6OND - chains A and B; structure by X-ray diffraction, 1.72 A resolution.

# Chain A (and B)
Name: Carbon monoxide dehydrogenase
Organism: Desulfovibrio vulgaris
Notes: EC 1.2.7.4; chain B of this document is another copy of the same molecule, construct and numbering; everything in this record applies to it too
UniProtKB: Q72A99 (Q72A99_DESVH); numbering as in UniProt (aligned over 2-629)
Amino-acid sequence (637 residues; numbered -7 to 629; the number before each row is that of its first residue; numbers below 1 keep their minus sign (Met-7 is residue -7)):
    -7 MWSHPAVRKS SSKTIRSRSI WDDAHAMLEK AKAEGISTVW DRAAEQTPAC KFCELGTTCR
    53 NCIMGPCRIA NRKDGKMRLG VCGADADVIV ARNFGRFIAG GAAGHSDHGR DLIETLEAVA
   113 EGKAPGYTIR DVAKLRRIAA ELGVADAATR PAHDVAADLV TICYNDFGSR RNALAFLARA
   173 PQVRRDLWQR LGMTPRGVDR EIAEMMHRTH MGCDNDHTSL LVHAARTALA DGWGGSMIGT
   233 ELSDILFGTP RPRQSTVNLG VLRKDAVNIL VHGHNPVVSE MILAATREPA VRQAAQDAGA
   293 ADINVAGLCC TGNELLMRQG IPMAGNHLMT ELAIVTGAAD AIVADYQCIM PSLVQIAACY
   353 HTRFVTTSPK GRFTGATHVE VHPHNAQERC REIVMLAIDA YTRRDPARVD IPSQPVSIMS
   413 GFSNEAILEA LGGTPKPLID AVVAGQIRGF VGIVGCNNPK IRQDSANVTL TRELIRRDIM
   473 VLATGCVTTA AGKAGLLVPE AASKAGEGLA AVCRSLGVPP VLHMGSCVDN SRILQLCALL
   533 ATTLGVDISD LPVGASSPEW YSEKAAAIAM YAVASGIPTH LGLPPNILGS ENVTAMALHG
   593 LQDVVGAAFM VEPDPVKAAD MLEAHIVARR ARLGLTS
Unresolved in the structure: -7 to 3
Construct notes: expression tag (-7 to 1)
Bound ions: 2Fe-2S cluster Fe: Cys42, Cys45 (shared with Cys42(B), Cys45(B) of chain B); 4Fe-4S cluster Fe: Cys51, Cys54, Cys59, Cys74; fe(4)-ni(1)-S(4) cluster Fe: His266, Cys302, Cys340, Cys448, Cys478; Fe ion: Cys519 (together with fe(4)-ni(1)-S(4) cluster)
Residues lining bound ligands:
  - 2Fe-2S cluster (FES): Cys42, Phe44, Cys45, Thr50, Arg60
  - 4Fe-4S cluster (SF4): Cys51, Arg52, Asn53, Cys54, Met56, Gly57, Pro58, Cys59, Gly72, Val73, Cys74, Ala76, Ile81, Arg84, Met203
  - fe(4)-ni(1)-S(4) cluster (XCC): His266, Cys301, Cys302, His319, Cys340, Gly447, Cys448, Gly477, Cys478, Cys519, Tyr553, Ser554, Lys556
What the authors report for this chain:
  - fe(4)-ni(1)-S(4) cluster coordination: His266, Cys302, Cys519
  - Fe ion coordination: Cys519

# Interface between chain A and chain B
Contacting residue pairs (202):
  Val31(A) - Val73(B)
  Arg34(A) - Gly72(B)  hydrogen bond (side chain-backbone)
  Arg34(A) - Val73(B)  hydrogen bond (side chain-backbone)
  Arg34(A) - Cys74(B)
  Arg34(A) - Gly75(B)
  Ala35(A) - Val73(B)  hydrophobic
  Glu37(A) - Lys68(B)
  Glu37(A) - Met69(B)  hydrogen bond (side chain-backbone)
  Gln38(A) - Cys59(B)
  Gln38(A) - Arg60(B)  hydrogen bond (side chain-backbone)
  Gln38(A) - Met69(B)
  Gln38(A) - Leu71(B)  hydrogen bond (side chain-backbone)
  Gln38(A) - Val73(B)
  Pro40(A) - Arg60(B)  hydrogen bond (backbone-side chain)
  Ala41(A) - Pro58(B)  hydrophobic
  Ala41(A) - Arg60(B)
  Cys42(A) - Arg60(B)
  Cys45(A) - Thr50(B)
  Cys45(A) - Arg52(B)
  Cys45(A) - Pro58(B)  hydrophobic
  Glu46(A) - Pro58(B)
  Thr50(A) - Cys45(B)
  Thr50(A) - Arg52(B)  hydrogen bond (backbone-side chain)
  Arg52(A) - Cys45(B)
  Arg52(A) - Thr50(B)  hydrogen bond (side chain-backbone)
  Arg52(A) - Arg52(B)
  Arg52(A) - Asn85(B)
  Arg52(A) - Phe89(B)
  Asn53(A) - Phe89(B)
  Asn53(A) - Glu555(B)
  Cys54(A) - Phe89(B)  hydrophobic
  Cys54(A) - Tyr553(B)
  Ile55(A) - Asn450(B)  hydrogen bond (backbone-side chain)
  Ile55(A) - Lys452(B)  hydrogen bond (backbone-side chain)
  Ile55(A) - Trp552(B)
  Ile55(A) - Tyr553(B)  hydrogen bond (backbone-backbone)
  Ile55(A) - Leu575(B)  hydrophobic
  Ile55(A) - Asn578(B)
  Met56(A) - Val31(B)  hydrophobic
  Met56(A) - His319(B)  hydrogen bond
  Met56(A) - Pro451(B)
  Met56(A) - Lys452(B)  hydrogen bond (backbone-side chain)
  Met56(A) - Tyr553(B)  hydrophobic
  Gly57(A) - Lys452(B)  hydrogen bond (backbone-side chain)
  Pro58(A) - Ala41(B)  hydrophobic
  Pro58(A) - Cys45(B)  hydrophobic
  Pro58(A) - Glu46(B)
  Cys59(A) - Gln38(B)
  Arg60(A) - Gln38(B)  hydrogen bond (backbone-side chain)
  Arg60(A) - Pro40(B)  hydrogen bond (side chain-backbone)
  Arg60(A) - Ala41(B)
  Arg60(A) - Cys42(B)
  Lys68(A) - Glu37(B)
  Met69(A) - Glu37(B)  hydrogen bond (backbone-side chain)
  Met69(A) - Gln38(B)
  Leu71(A) - Gln38(B)  hydrogen bond (backbone-side chain)
  Gly72(A) - Arg34(B)  hydrogen bond (backbone-side chain)
  Val73(A) - Val31(B)
  Val73(A) - Arg34(B)  hydrogen bond (backbone-side chain)
  Val73(A) - Ala35(B)  hydrophobic
  Val73(A) - Gln38(B)
  Cys74(A) - Arg34(B)
  Cys74(A) - Met342(B)
  Cys74(A) - Pro343(B)
  Cys74(A) - Ser344(B)
  Gly75(A) - Arg34(B)
  Gly75(A) - Pro343(B)
  Ala76(A) - Pro343(B)
  Asn85(A) - Arg52(B)
  Arg88(A) - Gly92(B)
  Arg88(A) - Met198(B)
  Arg88(A) - Glu555(B)  salt bridge
  Phe89(A) - Arg52(B)
  Phe89(A) - Asn53(B)
  Phe89(A) - Cys54(B)  hydrophobic
  Gly92(A) - Arg88(B)
  Gly92(A) - Met198(B)
  Gly92(A) - His202(B)
  Ala95(A) - Ala195(B)
  Ala95(A) - Met198(B)  hydrophobic
  Ala95(A) - His199(B)
  Gly96(A) - His199(B)
  Asp99(A) - Glu196(B)
  Asp99(A) - His199(B)  salt bridge
  Arg102(A) - Ser161(B)  hydrogen bond
  Arg102(A) - Arg192(B)
  Arg102(A) - Ala195(B)
  Glu106(A) - Arg192(B)  salt bridge
  Glu109(A) - Arg162(B)  salt bridge
  Val152(A) - Arg162(B)
  Thr153(A) - Arg162(B)  hydrogen bond
  Tyr156(A) - Ser161(B)
  Tyr156(A) - Arg162(B)
  Phe159(A) - Phe159(B)
  Phe159(A) - Gly160(B)
  Phe159(A) - Ser161(B)
  Gly160(A) - Phe159(B)
  Ser161(A) - Arg102(B)  hydrogen bond
  Ser161(A) - Tyr156(B)
  Ser161(A) - Phe159(B)
  Arg162(A) - Glu109(B)  salt bridge
  Arg162(A) - Val152(B)
  Arg162(A) - Thr153(B)  hydrogen bond
  Arg162(A) - Tyr156(B)
  Asp191(A) - Asp191(B)
  Asp191(A) - Arg192(B)
  Asp191(A) - Ala195(B)
  Arg192(A) - Arg102(B)
  Arg192(A) - Glu106(B)  salt bridge
  Arg192(A) - Asp191(B)
  Ala195(A) - Ala95(B)
  Ala195(A) - Asp191(B)
  Glu196(A) - Asp99(B)
  Met198(A) - Arg88(B)
  Met198(A) - Gly92(B)
  Met198(A) - Ala95(B)  hydrophobic
  Met198(A) - Met198(B)  hydrophobic
  His199(A) - Ala95(B)
  His199(A) - Gly96(B)
  His199(A) - Asp99(B)  salt bridge
  His199(A) - Tyr338(B)
  His199(A) - Gln339(B)  hydrogen bond
  His199(A) - Lys362(B)
  Arg200(A) - Pro361(B)  hydrogen bond (side chain-backbone)
  Arg200(A) - Lys362(B)
  His202(A) - Gly92(B)
  His202(A) - Ser554(B)
  His202(A) - Glu555(B)
  His202(A) - Lys556(B)  hydrogen bond (side chain-backbone)
  Met203(A) - His319(B)
  Met203(A) - Cys340(B)  hydrogen bond (backbone-backbone)
  Met203(A) - Met342(B)  hydrophobic
  Met203(A) - Tyr553(B)
  Gly204(A) - Gln339(B)  hydrogen bond (backbone-backbone)
  Gly204(A) - Cys340(B)  hydrogen bond (backbone-backbone)
  Gly204(A) - Ile341(B)  hydrogen bond (backbone-backbone)
  Gly204(A) - Phe365(B)
  Cys205(A) - Tyr338(B)  hydrophobic
  Cys205(A) - Gln339(B)
  Cys205(A) - Lys362(B)  hydrogen bond (side chain-backbone)
  Cys205(A) - Gly363(B)
  Cys205(A) - Arg364(B)
  Cys205(A) - Phe365(B)
  Asp206(A) - Lys362(B)
  Asp206(A) - Arg364(B)
  Asn207(A) - Pro343(B)
  Asn207(A) - Arg364(B)  hydrogen bond (backbone-backbone)
  Asn207(A) - Phe365(B)
  Asn207(A) - Thr366(B)  hydrogen bond (backbone-backbone)
  Asp208(A) - Arg364(B)  hydrogen bond (backbone-backbone)
  Asp208(A) - Thr366(B)  hydrogen bond
  Ser211(A) - Arg364(B)
  His319(A) - Met56(B)  hydrogen bond
  His319(A) - Met203(B)
  Tyr338(A) - His199(B)
  Tyr338(A) - Cys205(B)  hydrophobic
  Gln339(A) - His199(B)  hydrogen bond
  Gln339(A) - Gly204(B)  hydrogen bond (backbone-backbone)
  Gln339(A) - Cys205(B)
  Cys340(A) - Met203(B)  hydrogen bond (backbone-backbone)
  Cys340(A) - Gly204(B)  hydrogen bond (backbone-backbone)
  Ile341(A) - Gly204(B)  hydrogen bond (backbone-backbone)
  Met342(A) - Cys74(B)
  Met342(A) - Met203(B)  hydrophobic
  Pro343(A) - Cys74(B)
  Pro343(A) - Gly75(B)
  Pro343(A) - Ala76(B)
  Pro343(A) - Asn207(B)
  Ser344(A) - Cys74(B)
  Pro361(A) - Arg200(B)  hydrogen bond (backbone-side chain)
  Lys362(A) - Glu196(B)
  Lys362(A) - His199(B)
  Lys362(A) - Arg200(B)
  Lys362(A) - Cys205(B)  hydrogen bond (backbone-side chain)
  Lys362(A) - Asp206(B)
  Gly363(A) - Cys205(B)
  Arg364(A) - Asp206(B)
  Arg364(A) - Asn207(B)  hydrogen bond (backbone-backbone)
  Arg364(A) - Asp208(B)  hydrogen bond (backbone-backbone)
  Arg364(A) - Ser211(B)
  Phe365(A) - Cys205(B)
  Phe365(A) - Asn207(B)
  Thr366(A) - Asn207(B)  hydrogen bond (backbone-backbone)
  Thr366(A) - Asp208(B)  hydrogen bond
  Asn450(A) - Ile55(B)  hydrogen bond (side chain-backbone)
  Asn450(A) - Met56(B)
  Pro451(A) - Met56(B)
  Lys452(A) - Ile55(B)  hydrogen bond (side chain-backbone)
  Lys452(A) - Met56(B)  hydrogen bond (side chain-backbone)
  Lys452(A) - Gly57(B)  hydrogen bond (side chain-backbone)
  Trp552(A) - Ile55(B)
  Tyr553(A) - Cys54(B)
  Tyr553(A) - Ile55(B)  hydrogen bond (backbone-backbone)
  Tyr553(A) - Met56(B)  hydrophobic
  Tyr553(A) - Met203(B)
  Ser554(A) - His202(B)
  Glu555(A) - Asn53(B)
  Glu555(A) - Arg88(B)  salt bridge
  Glu555(A) - His202(B)
  Lys556(A) - His202(B)  hydrogen bond (backbone-side chain)
  Leu575(A) - Ile55(B)  hydrophobic
  Asn578(A) - Ile55(B)
Other interface residues (no listed pair), chain A (91 interface residues in all): Ile61, Ala91, Gly93, Ser98, Ile194, His209, Pro576
Other interface residues (no listed pair), chain B (91 interface residues in all): Gly67, Arg70, Ala91, Gly93, Ile194, His209, Pro576

# In short
Chain A and chain B each contribute 91 residues to their interface; the contacts include 54 hydrogen bonds and
8 salt bridges. Polar pairs include Arg88(A)-Glu555(B), Asp99(A)-His199(B) and Glu106(A)-Arg192(B). Bound to
chain A: 4Fe-4S cluster, fe(4)-ni(1)-S(4) cluster and 2Fe-2S cluster. The paper reports fe(4)-ni(1)-S(4)
cluster coordination by His266(A), Cys302(A) and Cys519(A); Fe ion coordination by Cys519(A).
Both chains are Carbon monoxide dehydrogenase (Desulfovibrio vulgaris). Entry 6OND (Crystal structure of
Desulfovibrio vulgaris carbon monoxide dehydrogenase produced without CooC, reduced) was determined by X-ray
diffraction (same publication as 6ONC and 6ONS).
